8VZ6 - chains A and B of the 4 polymer chains in the assembly; structure by electron microscopy, 3.56 A resolution.

[Chain A (and B)]
Name: Abi family protein
Source organism: uncultured Prevotellaceae bacterium
Notes: chain B of this document is another copy of the same molecule, construct and numbering; everything in this record applies to it too
Sequence (300 residues; row label = number of the first residue in the row):
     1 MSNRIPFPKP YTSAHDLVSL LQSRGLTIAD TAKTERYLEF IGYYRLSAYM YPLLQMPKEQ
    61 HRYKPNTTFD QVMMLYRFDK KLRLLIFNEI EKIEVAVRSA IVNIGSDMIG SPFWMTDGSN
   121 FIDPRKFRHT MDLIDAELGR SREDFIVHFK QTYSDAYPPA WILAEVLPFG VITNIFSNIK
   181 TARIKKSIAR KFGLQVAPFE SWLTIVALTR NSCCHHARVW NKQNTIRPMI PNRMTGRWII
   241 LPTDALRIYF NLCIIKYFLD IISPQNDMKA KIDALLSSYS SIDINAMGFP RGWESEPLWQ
Disordered / not traced: 1-3

[Interface between chain A and chain B]
Contacting residue pairs - 94 pairs, chain A then chain B:
  R4(A) with K150(B); Q151(B); T152(B); Y153(B), hydrogen bond (side chain-backbone); S154(B), hydrogen bond (side chain-backbone)
  I5(A) with T152(B), hydrogen bond (backbone-backbone); Y153(B); S154(B), hydrogen bond (backbone-backbone)
  F7(A) with F113(B), hydrophobic; F149(B), hydrophobic; Y153(B), hydrophobic
  K9(A) with P112(B)
  P10(A) with W161(B)
  Y11(A) with N103(B); S106(B); D107(B); W161(B), hydrophobic
  R36(A) with I262(B); P264(B)
  L38(A) with N103(B)
  E39(A) with S99(B), hydrogen bond (backbone-side chain); N103(B), hydrogen bond (backbone-side chain); K191(B), salt bridge
  F40(A) with A96(B); S99(B); K191(B)
  I41(A) with S99(B)
  G42(A) with S99(B), hydrogen bond (backbone-side chain)
  Y44(A) with F145(B); W161(B); I162(B); E165(B)
  R45(A) with V95(B); E165(B), salt bridge
  Y76(A) with V95(B)
  K80(A) with N88(B), hydrogen bond; E91(B), salt bridge; K92(B)
  R83(A) with E91(B), salt bridge
  L84(A) with L84(B), hydrophobic; N88(B)
  F87(A) with H216(B)
  N88(A) with K80(B), hydrogen bond; L84(B)
  E91(A) with K80(B), salt bridge; R83(B), salt bridge; H216(B), salt bridge
  K92(A) with K80(B)
  E94(A) with H216(B), salt bridge
  V95(A) with R45(B); Y76(B)
  A96(A) with F40(B)
  S99(A) with E39(B), hydrogen bond (side chain-backbone); F40(B); I41(B); G42(B), hydrogen bond (side chain-backbone)
  N103(A) with Y11(B); L38(B); E39(B), hydrogen bond (side chain-backbone)
  S106(A) with Y11(B)
  D107(A) with Y11(B)
  P112(A) with K9(B); Y11(B)
  F113(A) with F7(B), hydrophobic
  D144(A) with R218(B), salt bridge
  F145(A) with Y44(B)
  F149(A) with F7(B), hydrophobic
  K150(A) with R4(B)
  Q151(A) with R4(B)
  T152(A) with R4(B); I5(B), hydrogen bond (backbone-backbone)
  Y153(A) with R4(B), hydrogen bond (backbone-side chain); I5(B); F7(B), hydrophobic
  S154(A) with R4(B), hydrogen bond (backbone-side chain); I5(B), hydrogen bond (backbone-backbone)
  W161(A) with P10(B); Y11(B), hydrophobic; Y44(B)
  I162(A) with Y44(B)
  E165(A) with Y44(B); R45(B), salt bridge
  K191(A) with E39(B), salt bridge; F40(B)
  R210(A) with C214(B), hydrogen bond (side chain-backbone); H216(B)
  C214(A) with R210(B), hydrogen bond (backbone-side chain)
  H216(A) with F87(B); E91(B), salt bridge; E94(B), salt bridge; R210(B)
  R218(A) with D144(B), salt bridge
  I262(A) with R36(B)
  P264(A) with R36(B)
Interface residues without a listed pair, chain A (59 interface residues in all): P6, P8, S13, A100, D155, P159, F192, H215, K222, I261
Interface residues without a listed pair, chain B (59 interface residues in all): P6, P8, S13, A100, D155, P159, F192, H215, K222, I261

[Summary]
Chain A and chain B each contribute 59 residues to their interface, with 18 hydrogen bonds and 14 salt
bridges. Polar contacts include E39(A)-K191(B), R45(A)-E165(B) and K80(A)-E91(B).
Both chains are Abi family protein (uncultured Prevotellaceae bacterium). Entry 8VZ6 (PbAbiF dimer bound to
ncRNA) was determined by electron microscopy.
